PDB entry 7XFJ | electron microscopy, 3.00 A resolution | chains A and J of the 11 polymer chains in the assembly

Chain A:
Name: Histone H3.2
Organism: Xenopus laevis
UniProt: P84233 (H32_XENLA); residues 0-135 here correspond to UniProt positions 1-136 (UniProt number = residue number + 1)
Amino-acid sequence (136 residues; row label = number of the first residue in the row; numbering starts at 0):
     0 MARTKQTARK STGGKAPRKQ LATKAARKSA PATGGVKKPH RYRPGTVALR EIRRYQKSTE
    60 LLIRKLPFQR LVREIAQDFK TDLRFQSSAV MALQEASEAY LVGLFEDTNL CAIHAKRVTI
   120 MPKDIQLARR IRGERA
Disordered / not traced: 0-37, 135
Swiss-Prot annotation at these positions:
  - modified residue: Arg2 (Asymmetric dimethylarginine), Thr3 (Phosphothreonine), Lys4 (Allysine), Gln5 (5-glutamyl dopamine), Thr6 (Phosphothreonine), Arg8 (Citrulline), Lys9 (N6,N6,N6-trimethyllysine), Ser10 (ADP-ribosylserine), Thr11 (Phosphothreonine), Lys14 (N6-(2-hydroxyisobutyryl)lysine), Arg17 (Asymmetric dimethylarginine), Lys18 (N6-(2-hydroxyisobutyryl)lysine), Lys23 (N6-(2-hydroxyisobutyryl)lysine), Arg26 (Citrulline), Lys27 (N6,N6,N6-trimethyllysine), Ser28 (ADP-ribosylserine), Lys36 (N6,N6,N6-trimethyllysine), Lys37 (N6-methyllysine), Tyr41 (Phosphotyrosine), Lys56 (N6,N6,N6-trimethyllysine) and 8 more in UniProt
  - lipidation: Cys110 (S-palmitoyl cysteine)

Chain J:
Molecule: 152-nt DNA strand
Organism: Xenopus laevis
Sequence (152 nucleotides; each row starts with the number of its first residue; numbers below 1 keep their minus sign (DC-74 is residue -74)):
   -74 CCTGGAGAAT CCCGGTGCCG AGGCCGCTCA ATTGGTCGTA GACAGCTCTA GCACCGCTTA
   -14 AACGCACGTA CGCGCTGTCC CCCGCGTTTT AACCGCCAAG GGGATTACTC CCTAGTCTCC
    46 AGGCCCGTGT CAGATATATA CATCCTGTGC AT
Disordered / not traced: -74 to -73, 59-77

Chain A / chain J interface:
Residue-residue contacts - 19 pairs, chain A then chain J:
  Arg40(A) - DG9(J)  hydrogen bond to the base
  Arg40(A) - DC10(J)  hydrogen bond to the sugar
  Tyr41(A) - DG9(J)  sugar contact
  Tyr41(A) - DC10(J)  phosphate contact
  Pro43(A) - DG9(J)  phosphate contact
  Gly44(A) - DG9(J)  hydrogen bond to the phosphate
  Val46(A) - DG9(J)  hydrogen bond to the phosphate
  Ala47(A) - DG9(J)  hydrogen bond to the phosphate
  Arg49(A) - DA-66(J)  phosphate contact
  Arg49(A) - DT-65(J)  salt bridge to the phosphate
  Arg53(A) - DT-65(J)  salt bridge to the phosphate
  Arg63(A) - DA17(J)  phosphate contact
  Arg63(A) - DC18(J)  salt bridge to the phosphate
  Lys64(A) - DC18(J)  phosphate contact
  Leu65(A) - DC18(J)  hydrogen bond to the phosphate
  Pro66(A) - DA17(J)  sugar contact
  Arg69(A) - DA17(J)  salt bridge to the phosphate
  Arg83(A) - DG26(J)  base contact
  Arg83(A) - DG27(J)  sugar contact
Other interface residues (no listed pair), chain A (17 interface residues in all): His39, Arg42, Thr45
Other interface residues (no listed pair), chain J (11 interface residues in all): DG-68, DA-67, DC8

Overview:
17 residues of chain A face 11 of chain J across their interface; the contacts include 6 hydrogen bonds and 4
salt bridges. Among the polar pairs are Arg40(A)-DG9(J), Arg40(A)-DC10(J) and Gly44(A)-DG9(J).
Chain A is Histone H3.2 and chain J is a 152-nt DNA strand, both from Xenopus laevis; the structure, Structure
of nucleosome-AAG complex (T-50I, post-catalytic state), was determined by electron microscopy together with
7XFC, 7XFH, 7XFI, 7XFL, 7XFM and 7XFN from the same study.
